Entry 5FRS (X-ray diffraction, 4.07 A resolution (low resolution: residue-level contacts below are approximate; hydrogen-bond / salt-bridge calls are withheld)); this record covers chains A and C.

# Chain A
Name: Sister chromatid cohesion protein PDS5
Organism: Saccharomyces cerevisiae
UniProt: Q04264 (PDS5_YEAST); numbering as in UniProt (aligned over 1-701)
Amino-acid sequence (703 residues; numbered -1 to 701; the number before each row is that of its first residue; numbers below 1 keep their minus sign (Gly-1 is residue -1)):
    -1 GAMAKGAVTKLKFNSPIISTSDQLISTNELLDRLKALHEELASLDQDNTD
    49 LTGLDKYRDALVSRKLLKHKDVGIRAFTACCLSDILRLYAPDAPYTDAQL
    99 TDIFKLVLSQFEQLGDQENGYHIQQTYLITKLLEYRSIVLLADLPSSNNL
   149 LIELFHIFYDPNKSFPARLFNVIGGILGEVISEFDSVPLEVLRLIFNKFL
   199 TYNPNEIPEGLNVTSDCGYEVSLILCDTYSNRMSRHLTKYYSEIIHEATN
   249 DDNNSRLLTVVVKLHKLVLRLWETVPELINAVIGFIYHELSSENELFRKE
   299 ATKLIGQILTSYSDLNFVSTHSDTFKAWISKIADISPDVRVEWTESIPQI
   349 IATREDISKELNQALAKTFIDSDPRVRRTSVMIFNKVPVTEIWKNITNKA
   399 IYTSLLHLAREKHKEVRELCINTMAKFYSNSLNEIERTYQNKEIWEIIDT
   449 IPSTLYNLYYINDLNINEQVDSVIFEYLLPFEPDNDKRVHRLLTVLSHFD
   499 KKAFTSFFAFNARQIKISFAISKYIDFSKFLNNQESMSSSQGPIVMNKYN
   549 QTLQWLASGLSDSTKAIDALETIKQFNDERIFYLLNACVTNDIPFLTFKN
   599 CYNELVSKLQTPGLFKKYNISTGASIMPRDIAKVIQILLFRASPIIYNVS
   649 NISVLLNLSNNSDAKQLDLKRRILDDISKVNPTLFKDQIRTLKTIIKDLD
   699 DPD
Disordered / not traced: -1 to 2, 611-622, 692-701
Construct notes: expression tag (-1 to 0)
Reported in the primary citation:
  - mutagenesis - Y458A, Y458E: abolished growth

# Chain C
Name: Sister chromatid cohesion protein 1
Organism: Saccharomyces cerevisiae
UniProt: Q12158 (SCC1_YEAST); residue numbers follow UniProt; this construct covers 126-142
Amino-acid sequence (17 residues; numbered 126 to 142; the number before each row is that of its first residue):
   126 LMMEDAVTEREVLVTPG
Construct notes: engineered mutation Met128 (Leu in Q12158)
Reported in the primary citation:
  - mutagenesis - L138K: decreased growth

# How chain A and chain C interact
Residue-residue contacts (30):
  His405(A) - Met127(C)
  Arg408(A) - Met127(C)
  Arg408(A) - Met128(C)
  Arg408(A) - Asp130(C)
  Glu409(A) - Met127(C)
  Lys410(A) - Leu126(C)
  Lys410(A) - Met128(C)
  Arg415(A) - Met128(C)
  Tyr457(A) - Leu138(C)
  Tyr458(A) - Asp130(C)
  Tyr458(A) - Ala131(C)
  Tyr458(A) - Val132(C)
  Tyr458(A) - Thr133(C)
  Tyr458(A) - Glu134(C)
  Ile459(A) - Asp130(C)
  Ile459(A) - Ala131(C)
  Asn460(A) - Val132(C)
  Asn465(A) - Leu138(C)
  Lys499(A) - Glu134(C)
  Lys500(A) - Asp130(C)
  Lys500(A) - Glu134(C)
  Thr503(A) - Glu134(C)
  Ala507(A) - Val137(C)
  Phe508(A) - Leu138(C)
  Arg511(A) - Leu138(C)
  Arg511(A) - Thr140(C)
  Lys514(A) - Thr140(C)
  Lys514(A) - Gly142(C)
  Trp553(A) - Thr140(C)
  Trp553(A) - Pro141(C)
Other interface residues (no listed pair), chain A (20 interface residues in all): Leu406, Ser504
Other interface residues (no listed pair), chain C (14 interface residues in all): Glu129
Interface features reported in the paper:
  - hot spots on chain A (mutagenesis) - Y458A, Y458E: abolished binding to Sister chromatid cohesion protein 1 (chain C)

# Overview
The interface between chain A and chain C involves 20 residues on one side and 14 on the other. The paper
reports that Y458A and Y458E of chain A abolish growth; Y458A and Y458E of chain A abolish binding to Sister
chromatid cohesion protein 1 (chain C).
Chain A is Sister chromatid cohesion protein PDS5 and chain C is Sister chromatid cohesion protein 1, both
from Saccharomyces cerevisiae; the structure, Structure of the Pds5-Scc1 complex and implications for cohesin
function, was determined by X-ray diffraction (same publication as 5FRP and 5FRR).
